1SN0 - chains A and C of the 4 polymer chains in the assembly; structure by X-ray diffraction, 1.90 A resolution.

[Chain A (and C)]
Name: transthyretin
Source organism: Sparus aurata
Notes: chain C of this document is another copy of the same molecule, construct and numbering; everything in this record applies to it too
UniProtKB: Q9PTT3 (Q9PTT3_SPAAU); residues -2 to 127 here correspond to UniProt positions 21-150 (UniProt number = residue number + 23)
Sequence (130 residues; numbered -2 to 127; the number before each row is that of its first residue; numbers below 1 keep their minus sign (Thr-2 is residue -2)):
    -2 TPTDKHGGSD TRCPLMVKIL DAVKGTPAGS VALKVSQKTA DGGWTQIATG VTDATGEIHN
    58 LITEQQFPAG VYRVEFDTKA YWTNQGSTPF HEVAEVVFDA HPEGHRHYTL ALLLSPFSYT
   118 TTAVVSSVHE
Unresolved in the structure: -2 to 9 (chain C: -2 to 10, 126-127)
Differences from the reference sequence: conflict Arg103 (Gly126 in Q9PTT3)
Ligand contacts: 3,5,3',5'-tetraiodo-L-thyronine (T44): Lys15, Leu17, Thr106, Ala108, Leu109, Leu110, Val121
What the authors report for this chain:
  - binding site for 3,5,3',5'-tetraiodo-L-thyronine: Leu109

[How chain A and chain C interact]
Pairs across the interface (26):
  Leu17(A) with Val121(C), hydrophobic
  Gly22(A) with Ala120(C); Val121(C); Val122(C), hydrogen bond (backbone-backbone)
  Leu110(A) with Thr117(C); Thr119(C)
  Thr119(A) with Leu110(C)
  Ala120(A) with Gly22(C)
  Val121(A) with Leu17(C), hydrophobic; Gly22(C)
  Val122(A) with Gly22(C), hydrogen bond (backbone-backbone)
  Ser123(A) with Gly22(C); Pro24(C)
  Ser124(A) with Pro24(C); Ala51(C); Thr52(C)
  Val125(A) with Thr23(C); Pro24(C); Ala51(C)
  His126(A) with Thr23(C); Pro24(C); Gly26(C); Ala51(C), hydrogen bond (backbone-backbone); Tyr78(C), hydrogen bond; Gln82(C), hydrogen bond
  Glu127(A) with Lys21(C)
Interface residues without a listed pair, chain A (15 interface residues in all): Thr23, Pro24, Thr117
Interface residues without a listed pair, chain C (17 interface residues in all): Ala25

[Overview]
15 residues of chain A and 17 residues of chain C are in contact, with 5 hydrogen bonds. Polar pairs include
His126(A)-Tyr78(C), His126(A)-Gln82(C) and Gly22(A)-Val122(C). Chain A binds 3,5,3',5'-tetraiodo-L-thyronine.
From the paper: a binding site for 3,5,3',5'-tetraiodo-L-thyronine at Leu109(A).
Chain A and chain C are both transthyretin (Sparus aurata); the structure, Crystal Structure Of Sea Bream
Transthyretin in complex with thyroxine At 1.9A Resolution, was determined by X-ray diffraction, deposited
together with 1SN2 and 1SN5.
